PDB entry 1YDH | X-ray diffraction, 2.15 A resolution | chains A and B

== Chain A (and B) ==
Protein: At5g11950
Source organism: Arabidopsis thaliana
Notes: chain B of this document is another copy of the same molecule, construct and numbering; everything in this record applies to it too
Reference sequence: Q84MC2 (Y5195_ARATH); numbering as in UniProt (aligned over 1-216)
Amino-acid sequence (216 residues; numbered 1 to 216; the number before each row is that of its first residue):
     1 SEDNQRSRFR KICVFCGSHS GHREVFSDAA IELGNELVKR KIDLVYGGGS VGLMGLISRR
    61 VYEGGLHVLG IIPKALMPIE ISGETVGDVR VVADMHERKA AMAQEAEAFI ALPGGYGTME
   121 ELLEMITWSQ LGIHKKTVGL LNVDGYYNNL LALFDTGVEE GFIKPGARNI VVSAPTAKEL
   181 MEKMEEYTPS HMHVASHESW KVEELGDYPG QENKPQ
Unresolved in the structure: 1-4, 189-216 (chain B: 1-7, 189-216)
Sequence notes: cloning artifact (1); modified residue (54, 77, 95, 102, 119, 125, 181, 184, 192)
Modified residues: Mse-54, Mse-77, Mse-95, Mse-102, Mse-119, Mse-125, Mse-181, Mse-184 (selenomethionine; parent Met); Mse-192 (selenomethionine)

== Chain A / chain B interface ==
Contacting residue pairs (89):
  His-19(A) with Gly-161(B); Phe-162(B)
  Ser-20(A) with Phe-162(B)
  Gly-21(A) with Glu-160(B); Phe-162(B)
  His-22(A) with Glu-159(B); Glu-160(B), hydrogen bond (backbone-backbone); Gly-161(B)
  Arg-23(A) with Glu-160(B), salt bridge
  Phe-26(A) with Glu-160(B); Phe-162(B), hydrophobic
  Mse-95(A) with Leu-131(B), hydrophobic; Ile-133(B), hydrophobic
  His-96(A) with His-96(B); Lys-99(B); Ala-100(B); Glu-124(B), salt bridge; Trp-128(B)
  Lys-99(A) with Glu-124(B), salt bridge
  Ala-100(A) with His-96(B)
  Gly-114(A) with Phe-162(B)
  Gly-115(A) with Phe-162(B); Ile-163(B)
  Tyr-116(A) with Ile-126(B), hydrophobic; Thr-127(B), hydrogen bond (backbone-side chain); Gln-130(B); Phe-154(B), hydrophobic; Ile-163(B), hydrophobic; Ala-167(B), hydrogen bond (side chain-backbone); Arg-168(B)
  Gly-117(A) with Thr-127(B)
  Mse-119(A) with Leu-123(B), hydrophobic; Leu-153(B), hydrophobic; Phe-154(B)
  Glu-120(A) with Leu-123(B); Glu-124(B)
  Leu-123(A) with Mse-119(B), hydrophobic; Glu-120(B); Leu-123(B), hydrophobic
  Glu-124(A) with Lys-99(B), salt bridge; Glu-120(B)
  Ile-126(A) with Tyr-116(B), hydrophobic
  Thr-127(A) with Tyr-116(B), hydrogen bond (side chain-backbone); Gly-117(B), hydrogen bond (side chain-backbone); Glu-120(B)
  Trp-128(A) with Mse-95(B); His-96(B)
  Gln-130(A) with Tyr-116(B)
  Ile-133(A) with Mse-95(B), hydrophobic
  Tyr-146(A) with Leu-153(B); Thr-156(B); Gly-157(B); Glu-160(B); Phe-162(B), hydrophobic
  Asn-149(A) with Asn-149(B), hydrogen bond; Ala-152(B); Leu-153(B); Thr-156(B), hydrogen bond
  Leu-150(A) with Leu-153(B), hydrophobic
  Ala-152(A) with Asn-149(B)
  Leu-153(A) with Mse-119(B), hydrophobic; Tyr-146(B); Asn-149(B); Leu-150(B), hydrophobic
  Phe-154(A) with Tyr-116(B), hydrophobic; Mse-119(B)
  Thr-156(A) with Tyr-146(B); Asn-149(B)
  Gly-157(A) with Tyr-146(B)
  Glu-159(A) with His-22(B), hydrogen bond (backbone-side chain)
  Glu-160(A) with Gly-21(B); His-22(B), hydrogen bond (backbone-backbone); Arg-23(B), salt bridge; Phe-26(B)
  Gly-161(A) with His-19(B); His-22(B)
  Phe-162(A) with His-19(B); Ser-20(B); Gly-21(B); Phe-26(B), hydrophobic; Pro-113(B); Gly-114(B); Gly-115(B); Tyr-146(B), hydrophobic
  Ile-163(A) with Gly-115(B); Tyr-116(B), hydrophobic
  Ala-167(A) with Tyr-116(B), hydrogen bond (backbone-side chain)
  Arg-168(A) with Tyr-116(B)
  Val-171(A) with Tyr-116(B)
Other interface residues (no listed pair), chain A (45 interface residues in all): Leu-53, Pro-113, Leu-131, Tyr-147, Val-158, Lys-164
Other interface residues (no listed pair), chain B (46 interface residues in all): Leu-53, Leu-76, Tyr-147, Val-158, Lys-164, Val-171

== Overview ==
Chain A and chain B form an interface of 45 and 46 residues respectively; the contacts include 10 hydrogen
bonds and 5 salt bridges. Polar pairs include Arg-23(A)/Glu-160(B), His-96(A)/Glu-124(B) and
Lys-99(A)/Glu-124(B).
Both chains are At5g11950 (Arabidopsis thaliana). Entry 1YDH (X-ray structure of a lysine decarboxylase-like
protein from arabidopsis thaliana gene at5g11950) was determined by X-ray diffraction (same publication as
2A33).
